7JGV - chains A and B; structure by X-ray diffraction, 2.05 A resolution.

[Chain A (and B)]
Name: Bcl-2-like protein 1
From: Homo sapiens
Notes: chain B of this document is another copy of the same molecule, construct and numbering; everything in this record applies to it too
UniProtKB: Q07817 (B2CL1_HUMAN); residue numbers follow UniProt; this construct covers 1-26, 83-209
Amino-acid sequence (158 residues; row label = number of the first residue in the row; note: 56 numbers in that range are skipped by the numbering (no residue carries them; nothing is unmodelled there); numbers below 1 keep their minus sign (Gly-4 is residue -4)):
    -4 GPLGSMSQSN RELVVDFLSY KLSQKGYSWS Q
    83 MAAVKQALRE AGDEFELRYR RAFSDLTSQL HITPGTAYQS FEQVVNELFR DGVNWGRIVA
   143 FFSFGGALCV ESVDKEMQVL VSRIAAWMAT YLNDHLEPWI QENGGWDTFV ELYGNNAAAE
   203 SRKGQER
Unresolved in the structure: -4 to 0, 197-209 (chain B: -4 to 0, 198-209)
Construct notes: expression tag (-4 to 0)
UniProt features mapped onto this chain:
  - motif: Ser4 to Trp24 (BH4), Val86 to Arg100 (BH3), Glu129 to Gly148 (BH1), Pro180 to Tyr195 (BH2)
  - mutagenesis: Phe131 to Asp133 (No heterodimerization with BAX), Val135 to Trp137 (Loss of anti-apoptotic activity), Gly138 to Ile140 (Loss of anti-apoptotic activity), Gly138 (G138A: No heterodimerization with BAX), Ser145 to Gly147 (Decreases interaction with DNM1L, no effect on endocytosis enhancement), Gly148 (G148E: No heterodimerization with BAX), Asp156 (D156A: No effect on caspase-1 cleavage), Asp176 (D176A: No effect on caspase-1 cleavage), Trp188 to Phe191 (Abolishes interaction with DNM1L and endocytosis enhancement), Trp188 to Asp189 (Reduces anti-apoptotic activity by about half), Asp189 (D189A: No effect on caspase-1 cleavage)
Residues lining bound ligands: 1620116 (V9S; 6-[(8E)-8-{2-[4-(benzylcarbamoyl)-1,3-thiazol-2-yl]hydrazinylidene}-5,6,7,8-tetrahydronaphthalen-2-yl]-3-(2-phenylethoxy)pyridine-2-carboxylic acid): Ala93, Glu96, Phe97, Tyr101, Arg102, Phe105, Ser106, Asp107, Leu108, Thr109, Glu129, Leu130, Asn136, Gly138, Arg139, Val141, Ala142, Ser145, Phe146, Ala149, Tyr195

[Interface between chain A and chain B]
Pairs across the interface (87; chain A residue first):
  Met1(A) - Gln26(B)
  Met1(A) - Asp189(B)
  Ser2(A) - Met83(B)
  Ser2(A) - Val86(B)
  Ser2(A) - Trp188(B)
  Asn5(A) - Asn175(B)  hydrogen bond
  Asn5(A) - Glu179(B)  hydrogen bond
  Asn5(A) - Trp188(B)  hydrogen bond
  Glu7(A) - Met83(B)
  Glu7(A) - Lys87(B)  salt bridge
  Leu8(A) - Val86(B)  hydrophobic
  Leu8(A) - Lys87(B)
  Leu8(A) - Phe144(B)
  Leu8(A) - Trp188(B)
  Val9(A) - Phe144(B)
  Val9(A) - Ala167(B)
  Val9(A) - Met170(B)  hydrophobic
  Val9(A) - Ala171(B)
  Val9(A) - Leu174(B)  hydrophobic
  Asp11(A) - Lys87(B)
  Asp11(A) - Arg91(B)  salt bridge
  Phe12(A) - Leu90(B)
  Phe12(A) - Glu98(B)
  Phe12(A) - Phe144(B)
  Phe12(A) - Ser145(B)
  Leu13(A) - Gly147(B)
  Leu13(A) - Gly148(B)
  Leu13(A) - Cys151(B)  hydrophobic
  Leu13(A) - Ala167(B)  hydrophobic
  Leu13(A) - Met170(B)  hydrophobic
  Tyr15(A) - Arg91(B)
  Tyr15(A) - Asp95(B)  hydrogen bond
  Lys16(A) - Asp95(B)  salt bridge
  Lys16(A) - Glu98(B)  salt bridge
  Leu17(A) - Val155(B)  hydrophobic
  Leu17(A) - Val163(B)  hydrophobic
  Gln19(A) - Asp95(B)  hydrogen bond
  Lys20(A) - Val152(B)
  Tyr22(A) - Val155(B)  hydrophobic
  Tyr22(A) - Asp156(B)  hydrogen bond
  Ser23(A) - Gln160(B)  hydrogen bond (backbone-side chain)
  Trp24(A) - Val163(B)  hydrophobic
  Trp24(A) - Ala167(B)  hydrophobic
  Ser25(A) - Glu7(B)
  Met83(A) - Ser4(B)
  Met83(A) - Leu8(B)  hydrophobic
  Val86(A) - Leu8(B)  hydrophobic
  Lys87(A) - Glu7(B)  salt bridge
  Lys87(A) - Asp11(B)
  Leu90(A) - Phe12(B)
  Arg91(A) - Asp11(B)  salt bridge
  Arg91(A) - Tyr15(B)
  Asp95(A) - Tyr15(B)  hydrogen bond
  Asp95(A) - Lys16(B)  salt bridge
  Asp95(A) - Gln19(B)  hydrogen bond
  Glu98(A) - Lys16(B)  salt bridge
  Phe144(A) - Leu8(B)
  Phe144(A) - Val9(B)  hydrophobic
  Phe144(A) - Phe12(B)
  Ser145(A) - Phe12(B)
  Gly147(A) - Leu13(B)
  Gly148(A) - Leu13(B)
  Cys151(A) - Leu13(B)  hydrophobic
  Val152(A) - Lys20(B)
  Val152(A) - Tyr22(B)
  Val155(A) - Tyr22(B)  hydrophobic
  Val155(A) - Trp24(B)  hydrophobic
  Asp156(A) - Tyr22(B)  hydrogen bond
  Gln160(A) - Ser23(B)  hydrogen bond (side chain-backbone)
  Gln160(A) - Trp24(B)
  Gln160(A) - Ser25(B)
  Val163(A) - Leu17(B)  hydrophobic
  Val163(A) - Trp24(B)
  Ala167(A) - Arg6(B)
  Ala167(A) - Val9(B)
  Ala167(A) - Leu13(B)  hydrophobic
  Ala168(A) - Arg6(B)
  Met170(A) - Val9(B)  hydrophobic
  Met170(A) - Leu13(B)  hydrophobic
  Ala171(A) - Val9(B)
  Leu174(A) - Asn5(B)
  Leu174(A) - Val9(B)  hydrophobic
  Asn175(A) - Ser2(B)
  Asn175(A) - Asn5(B)  hydrogen bond
  Glu179(A) - Asn5(B)  hydrogen bond
  Trp188(A) - Asn5(B)  hydrogen bond
  Trp188(A) - Leu8(B)
Other interface residues (no listed pair), chain A (46 interface residues in all): Arg6, Gly94, Ser164
Other interface residues (no listed pair), chain B (47 interface residues in all): Met1, Gly94

[Summary]
46 residues of chain A face 47 of chain B across their interface, with 14 hydrogen bonds and 8 salt bridges.
Among the polar pairs are Glu7(A)-Lys87(B), Asp11(A)-Arg91(B) and Lys16(A)-Asp95(B). Bound to chain A:
1620116. Curated annotation (UniProt) lists 19 mutagenesis sites on chain A.
Both chains are Bcl-2-like protein 1 (Homo sapiens). Entry 7JGV (Crystal structure of bcl-xl in complex with
compound 1620116, crystal form 2) was determined by X-ray diffraction together with 7JGW and 7JMT from the
same study.
